4UNE - chains A and B; structure by X-ray diffraction, 1.59 A resolution.

Chain A:
Molecule: Insulin A chain
UniProt: P01308 (INS_HUMAN); residues 1-21 here correspond to UniProt positions 90-110 (UniProt number = residue number + 89)
Sequence (21 residues; numbered 1 to 21; the number before each row is that of its first residue):
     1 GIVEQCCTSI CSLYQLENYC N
Cystine bridges: Cys6-Cys11

Chain B:
Molecule: Insulin B chain
UniProt: P01308 (INS_HUMAN); residues 1-30 here correspond to UniProt positions 25-54 (UniProt number = residue number + 24)
Sequence (30 residues; each row starts with the number of its first residue):
     1 FVNQHLCGSH LVEALYLVCG ERGFFFTPKT
Construct notes: engineered mutation Phe26 (Tyr50 in P01308)

How chain A and chain B interact:
Pairs across the interface (22; chain A residue first):
  Ile2(A) with Leu11(B), hydrophobic; Leu15(B), hydrophobic
  Val3(A) with Leu11(B), hydrophobic; Lys29(B)
  Cys6(A) with His5(B); Leu6(B), hydrogen bond (backbone-backbone); Leu11(B), hydrophobic
  Cys7(A) with His5(B), hydrogen bond (backbone-side chain); Leu6(B); Cys7(B), disulfide
  Thr8(A) with His5(B)
  Ser9(A) with His5(B), hydrogen bond (backbone-side chain)
  Ile10(A) with Gln4(B); His5(B)
  Leu13(A) with Val18(B), hydrophobic
  Leu16(A) with Val18(B), hydrophobic
  Cys20(A) with Cys19(B), disulfide; Gly23(B)
  Asn21(A) with Arg22(B); Gly23(B), hydrogen bond (backbone-backbone); Phe24(B); Phe25(B), hydrogen bond (side chain-backbone)
Interface residues without a listed pair, chain A (14 interface residues in all): Cys11, Glu17, Tyr19
Interface residues without a listed pair, chain B (15 interface residues in all): Ala14, Phe26
Disulfides between the chains: Cys7(A)-Cys7(B), Cys20(A)-Cys19(B)

Overview:
Chain A and chain B form an interface of 14 and 15 residues respectively; the contacts include 2 disulfide
bonds and 5 hydrogen bonds. Polar contacts include Cys7(A)-His5(B), Ser9(A)-His5(B) and Asn21(A)-Phe25(B).
Chain A is Insulin A chain and chain B is Insulin B chain; the structure, Human insulin B26Phe mutant crystal
structure, was determined by X-ray diffraction together with 4UNG and 4UNH from the same study.
